Entry 7CCR (electron microscopy, 4.90 A resolution (low resolution: residue-level contacts below are approximate; hydrogen-bond / salt-bridge calls are withheld)); this record covers chains H and J of the 22 polymer chains in the assembly.

Chain H:
Molecule: Histone H2B type 1-J
Organism: Homo sapiens
Reference sequence: P06899 (H2B1J_HUMAN); residues 32-124 here correspond to UniProt positions 33-125 (UniProt number = residue number + 1)
Amino-acid sequence (93 residues; numbered 32 to 124; the number before each row is that of its first residue):
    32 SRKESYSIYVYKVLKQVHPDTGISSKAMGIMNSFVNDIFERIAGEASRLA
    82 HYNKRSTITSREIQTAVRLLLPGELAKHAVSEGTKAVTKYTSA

Chain J:
Molecule: 147-nt DNA strand
Organism: Homo sapiens
Sequence (147 nucleotides; each row starts with the number of its first residue; numbers below 1 keep their minus sign (DC-73 is residue -73)):
   -73 CTGGAGAATCCCGGTGCCGAGGCCGCTCAATTGGTCGTAGACAGCTCTAG
   -23 CACCGCTTAAACGCACGTACGCGCTGTCCCCCGCGTTTTAACCGCCAAGG
    27 GGATTACTCCCTAGTCTCCAGGCACGTGTCAGATATATACATCCTGT

Chain H / chain J interface:
Residue-residue contacts - 15 pairs, chain H then chain J:
  Ser32(H) - DT30(J)
  Tyr42(H) - DG-53(J)
  Tyr42(H) - DG-52(J)
  Gly53(H) - DG-53(J)
  Ile54(H) - DA-54(J)
  Ile54(H) - DG-53(J)
  Ser55(H) - DA-54(J)
  Ser56(H) - DA-54(J)
  Lys85(H) - DG-34(J)
  Arg86(H) - DG-34(J)
  Arg86(H) - DA-33(J)
  Ser87(H) - DA-35(J)
  Ser87(H) - DG-34(J)
  Thr88(H) - DA-35(J)
  Thr88(H) - DG-34(J)
Also at the interface, not in a pair above, chain H (12 interface residues in all): Arg33, Glu35
Also at the interface, not in a pair above, chain J (10 interface residues in all): DT-47, DA-45, DT31

In short:
Chain H and chain J form an interface of 12 and 10 residues respectively.
Chain H is Histone H2B type 1-J and chain J is a 147-nt DNA strand, both from Homo sapiens; the structure,
Structure of the 2:2 cGAS-nucleosome complex, was determined by electron microscopy together with 7CCQ from
the same study.
